Entry 5Z7I (X-ray diffraction, 1.60 A resolution); this record covers chains A and E of the 3 polymer chains in the assembly.

== Chain A ==
Molecule: Cell cycle regulatory protein GcrA
From: Caulobacter crescentus (strain NA1000 / CB15N)
UniProt: A0A0H3C9J4 (A0A0H3C9J4_CAUCN); numbering as in UniProt (aligned over 1-45)
Amino-acid sequence (49 residues; numbered -3 to 45; the number before each row is that of its first residue; numbers below 1 keep their minus sign (Gly-3 is residue -3)):
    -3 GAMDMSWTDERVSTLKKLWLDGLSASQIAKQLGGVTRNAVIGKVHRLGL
Disordered / not traced: -3 to 0
Differences from the reference sequence: expression tag (-3 to 0)
What the authors report for this chain:
  - mutagenesis - R33A/R42A, R33W, N34A/I37A, I37E, I37W, G38W, G38Y, K39A, K39A/R42A, R42A: decreased growth
  - mutagenesis - W3A, W15A: decreased stability

== Chain E ==
Molecule: 10-nt DNA strand
Sequence (10 nucleotides; numbered 2 to 11; the number before each row is that of its first residue):
     2 GCGAATCAGG

== Interface between chain A and chain E ==
Contacting residue pairs (11):
  Trp3(A) - DC3(E)  phosphate contact
  Trp3(A) - DG4(E)  hydrogen bond to the phosphate
  Thr32(A) - DA5(E)  hydrogen bond to the phosphate
  Asn34(A) - DA5(E)  hydrogen bond to the phosphate
  Asn34(A) - DA6(E)  hydrogen bond to the base
  Asn34(A) - DT7(E)  base contact
  Ala35(A) - DG4(E)  phosphate contact
  Lys39(A) - DC3(E)  salt bridge to the phosphate
  Arg42(A) - DG2(E)  sugar contact
  Arg42(A) - DC3(E)  salt bridge to the phosphate
  Arg42(A) - DG4(E)  hydrogen bond to the base
Other interface residues (no listed pair), chain A (9 interface residues in all): Val31, Arg33, Gly38

== In short ==
Chain A and chain E form an interface of 9 and 6 residues respectively, with 5 hydrogen bonds and 2 salt
bridges. Polar pairs include Asn34(A)-DA6(E), Arg42(A)-DG4(E) and Trp3(A)-DG4(E). The paper reports that
R33A/R42A, R33W and N34A/I37A of chain A, among others, reduce growth; W3A and W15A of chain A reduce
stability; 12 substitutions were tested in all.
Chain A is Cell cycle regulatory protein GcrA (Caulobacter crescentus (strain NA1000 / CB15N)) and chain E is
a 10-nt DNA strand; the structure, Caulobacter crescentus GcrA DNA-binding domain(DBD)in complex with
unmethylated dsDNA, was determined by X-ray diffraction, deposited together with 5YIU, 5YIV and 5YIW.
